Entry 8AU5 (X-ray diffraction, 2.72 A resolution); this record covers chain A.

== Chain A ==
Molecule: Hepatocyte growth factor receptor
From: Homo sapiens
Notes: EC 2.7.10.1; fragment: kinase domain
UniProt: P08581 (MET_HUMAN); residue numbers follow UniProt; this construct covers 1051-1349
Chain sequence (299 residues; row label = number of the first residue in the row):
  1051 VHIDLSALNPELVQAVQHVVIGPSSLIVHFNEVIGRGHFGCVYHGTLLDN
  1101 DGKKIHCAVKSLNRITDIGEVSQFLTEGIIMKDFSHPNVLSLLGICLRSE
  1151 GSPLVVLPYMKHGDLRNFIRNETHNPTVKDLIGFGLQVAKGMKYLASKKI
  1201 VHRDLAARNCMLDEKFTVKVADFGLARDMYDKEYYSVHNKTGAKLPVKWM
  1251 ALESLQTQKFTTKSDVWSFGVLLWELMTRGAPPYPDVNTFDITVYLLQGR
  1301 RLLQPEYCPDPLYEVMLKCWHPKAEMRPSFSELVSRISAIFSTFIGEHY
Disordered / not traced: 1051-1066, 1099-1103, 1115-1119, 1149-1151, 1238-1239, 1347-1349
Sequence notes: engineered mutation I1200 (Phe in P08581)
Small-molecule neighbours: Tepotinib (3E8; 3-[1-(3-{5-[(1-methylpiperidin-4-yl)methoxy]pyrimidin-2-yl}benzyl)-6-oxo-1,6-dihydropyridazin-3-yl]benzonitrile): I1084, G1085, V1092, A1108, L1140, L1157, P1158, Y1159, M1160, K1161, G1163, D1164, N1167, R1208, N1209, M1211, A1221, D1222, A1226, Y1230, D1231
Reported in the primary citation:
  - binding site for Tepotinib: Y1230
  - conformationally variable residues (order/disorder transition): H1238
  - contacts within the chain: F1134-I1200 (hydrophobic contact), L1195-I1200 (hydrophobic contact)
  - post-translational modification sites: Y1194 (citing earlier work)
  - mutagenesis - L1195V, F1200I: decreased binding to Tepotinib
  - mutagenesis - Y1230C: decreased stability in response to Tepotinib

== Summary ==
Chain A binds Tepotinib. The paper reports a binding site for Tepotinib at Y1230; L1195V and F1200I reduce
binding to Tepotinib.
Chain A is Hepatocyte growth factor receptor (Homo sapiens); the structure, c-MET F1200I mutant in complex
with Tepotinib, was determined by X-ray diffraction (same publication as 8AU3 and 8AW1).
